8BHY - chains C and d of the 20 polymer chains in the assembly; structure by electron microscopy, 5.33 A resolution (low resolution: residue-level contacts below are approximate; hydrogen-bond / salt-bridge calls are withheld).

== Chain C ==
Protein: X-ray repair cross-complementing protein 5
Source organism: Homo sapiens
Notes: EC 3.6.4.-
UniProtKB: P13010 (XRCC5_HUMAN); residues 1-732 here = UniProt positions 1-732
Amino-acid sequence (732 residues; row label = number of the first residue in the row):
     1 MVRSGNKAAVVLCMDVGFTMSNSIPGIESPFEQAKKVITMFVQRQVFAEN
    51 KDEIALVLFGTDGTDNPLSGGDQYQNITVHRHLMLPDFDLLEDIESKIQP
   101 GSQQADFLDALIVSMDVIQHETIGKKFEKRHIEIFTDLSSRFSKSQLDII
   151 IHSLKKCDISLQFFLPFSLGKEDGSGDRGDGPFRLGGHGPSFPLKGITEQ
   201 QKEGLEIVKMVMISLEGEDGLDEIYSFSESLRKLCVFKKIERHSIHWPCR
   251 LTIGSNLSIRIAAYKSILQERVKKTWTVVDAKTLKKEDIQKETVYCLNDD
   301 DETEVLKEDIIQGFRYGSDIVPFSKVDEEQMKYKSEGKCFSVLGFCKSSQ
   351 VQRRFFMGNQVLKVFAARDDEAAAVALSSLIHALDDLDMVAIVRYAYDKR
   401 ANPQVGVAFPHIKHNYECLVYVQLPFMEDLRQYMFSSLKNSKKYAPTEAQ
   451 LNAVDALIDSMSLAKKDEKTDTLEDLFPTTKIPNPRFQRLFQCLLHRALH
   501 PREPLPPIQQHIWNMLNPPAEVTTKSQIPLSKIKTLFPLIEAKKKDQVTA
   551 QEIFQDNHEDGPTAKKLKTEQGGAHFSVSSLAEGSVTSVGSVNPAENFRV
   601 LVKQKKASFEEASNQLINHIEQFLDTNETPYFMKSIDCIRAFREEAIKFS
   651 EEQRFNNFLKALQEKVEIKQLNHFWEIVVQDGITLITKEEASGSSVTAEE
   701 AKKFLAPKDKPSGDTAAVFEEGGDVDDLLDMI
Not modelled in the structure: 1-5, 171-180, 545-592, 707
Swiss-Prot annotation at these positions:
  - region: Leu138 to Leu165 (Leucine-zipper)
  - motif: Glu720 to Leu728 (EEXXXDL motif)
  - modified residue: Lys144 (N6-acetyllysine), Ser255 (Phosphoserine), Ser258 (Phosphoserine), Lys265 (N6-acetyllysine), Ser318 (Phosphoserine), Lys332 (N6-acetyllysine), Thr535 (Phosphothreonine), Ser577 (Phosphoserine), Ser579 (Phosphoserine), Ser580 (Phosphoserine), Lys660 (N6-acetyllysine), Lys665 (N6-acetyllysine), Thr715 (Phosphothreonine)
  - cross-link (Glycyl lysine isopeptide (Lys-Gly)): Lys195 (interchain with G-Cter in SUMO2), Lys532 (interchain with G-Cter in SUMO2), Lys534 (interchain with G-Cter in SUMO2), Lys566 (interchain with G-Cter in SUMO2), Lys568 (interchain with G-Cter in SUMO2), Lys669 (interchain with G-Cter in SUMO2), Lys688 (interchain with G-Cter in SUMO2)
  - mutagenesis: Glu720 to Glu721 (Abolishes interaction with PRKDC and its recruitment to sites of DNA damage), Asp726 to Asp727 (Abolishes interaction with PRKDC and its recruitment to sites of DNA damage)

== Chain d ==
Molecule: 25-nt DNA strand
Sequence (25 nucleotides; numbered 15 to 39; the number before each row is that of its first residue):
    15 AATAATAGTTTTTAGTTTATTGGGC

== How chain C and chain d interact ==
Pairs across the interface - 9 pairs, chain C then chain d:
  Arg271(C) - DA28(d)
  Arg271(C) - DG29(d)
  Arg271(C) - DT30(d)
  Thr275(C) - DT30(d)
  Lys399(C) - DT34(d)
  Lys399(C) - DT35(d)
  Arg400(C) - DA33(d)
  Arg400(C) - DT34(d)
  Arg431(C) - DT26(d)
Other interface residues (no listed pair), chain d (8 interface residues in all): DT32

== In short ==
5 residues of chain C face 8 of chain d across their interface. Curated annotation (UniProt) lists 4
mutagenesis sites on chain C.
Here chain C is X-ray repair cross-complementing protein 5 (Homo sapiens) and chain d is a 25-nt DNA strand.
Entry 8BHY (DNA-PK Ku80 mediated dimer bound to PAXX and XLF) was determined by electron microscopy, deposited
together with 8ASC, 7ZYG, 8BH3, 8BHV and 7ZWA.
